PDB entry 9FTC | X-ray diffraction, 1.50 A resolution | chains A and B

Chain A (and B):
Protein: NeuA
Source organism: Aeromonas caviae
Notes: chain B of this document is another copy of the same molecule, construct and numbering; everything in this record applies to it too
UniProtKB: Q9R9S4 (Q9R9S4_AERCA); residues 21-248 here correspond to UniProt positions 1-228 (UniProt number = residue number - 20)
Chain sequence (248 residues; numbered 1 to 248; the number before each row is that of its first residue):
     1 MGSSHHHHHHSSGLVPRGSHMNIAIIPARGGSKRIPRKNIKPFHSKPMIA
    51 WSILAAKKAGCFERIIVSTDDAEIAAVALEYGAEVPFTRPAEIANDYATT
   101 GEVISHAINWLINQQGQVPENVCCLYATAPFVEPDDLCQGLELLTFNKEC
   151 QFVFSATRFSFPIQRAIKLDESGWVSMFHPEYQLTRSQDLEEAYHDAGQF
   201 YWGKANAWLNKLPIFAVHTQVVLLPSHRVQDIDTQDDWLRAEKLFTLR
Disordered / not traced: 1-19, 231 (chain B: 1-16, 227-229)
Construct notes: initiating methionine (1); expression tag (2-20)
Cystine bridges: C61-C138
Small-molecule neighbours:
  - A1IF6 ((2R,4S,5S,6S)-5-acetamido-6-[(1S,2S)-1-acetamido-2-oxidanyl-propyl]-2-[[(2R,3S,4R,5R)-5-(4-azanyl-2-oxidanylidene-pyrimidin-1-yl)-3,4-bis(oxidanyl)oxolan-2-yl]methoxy-oxidanyl-phosphoryl]oxy-4-oxidanyl-oxane-2-carboxylic acid), molecule 1: P27, A28, R29, G31, K33, N39, R89, I93, N95, A98, T99, T100, G101, V103, Y126, T128, D196, Y201, I214, F215
  - A1IF6, molecule 2: F161, R165, Q183, L184, T185, R186, S187
Reported in the primary citation:
  - binding site for A1IF6: R29, K33, N39, R89, A98, T100, Y126, F161, R165, L184, S187, D196, Y201, I214, F215
  - conformationally variable residues (domain motion, loop rearrangement, order/disorder transition): R29 to R37, R89 to T100, I163 to E191, I214 to T219, H227 to V229, D231
  - specificity-determining residues: R165
  - specificity-determining residues: F161 (proposed by the authors, not directly observed)

How chain A and chain B interact:
Pairs across the interface (81; chain A residue first):
  K33(A) with S187(B), hydrogen bond; Q188(B)
  D96(A) with R186(B), hydrogen bond (backbone-side chain)
  Y97(A) with R186(B)
  N147(A) with W174(B)
  C150(A) with W174(B), hydrophobic
  F154(A) with I167(B), hydrophobic
  F159(A) with F159(B), hydrophobic; F161(B); A166(B), hydrophobic
  S160(A) with D231(B), hydrogen bond
  F161(A) with F159(B); H195(B); D196(B)
  I163(A) with I163(B), hydrophobic; A166(B), hydrophobic
  R165(A) with F215(B)
  A166(A) with F159(B), hydrophobic; I163(B), hydrophobic; Y194(B)
  I167(A) with F154(B), hydrophobic; A193(B); Y194(B), hydrogen bond (backbone-backbone); F215(B), hydrophobic
  K168(A) with E191(B)
  L169(A) with Y194(B), hydrophobic; V221(B), hydrophobic
  S172(A) with Q220(B), hydrogen bond (backbone-side chain)
  G173(A) with T219(B); Q220(B)
  W174(A) with V217(B); H218(B); T219(B); Q220(B)
  V175(A) with F215(B), hydrophobic; A216(B); V217(B), hydrogen bond (backbone-backbone); T219(B), hydrogen bond (backbone-backbone); V221(B), hydrophobic
  M177(A) with F215(B), hydrophobic
  F178(A) with E191(B); E192(B); A193(B), hydrophobic
  Q183(A) with P213(B); I214(B); F215(B), hydrogen bond (side chain-backbone)
  R186(A) with D96(B), hydrogen bond (side chain-backbone); Y97(B)
  E191(A) with K168(B), salt bridge; F178(B)
  E192(A) with F178(B)
  A193(A) with I167(B); F178(B), hydrophobic
  Y194(A) with A166(B); I167(B), hydrogen bond (backbone-backbone); L169(B), hydrophobic
  H195(A) with F161(B)
  D196(A) with F161(B)
  P213(A) with Q183(B)
  I214(A) with Q183(B)
  F215(A) with R165(B); V175(B), hydrophobic; M177(B), hydrophobic; Q183(B), hydrogen bond (backbone-side chain)
  A216(A) with V175(B)
  V217(A) with W174(B); V175(B), hydrogen bond (backbone-backbone)
  H218(A) with W174(B)
  T219(A) with G173(B); W174(B); V175(B), hydrogen bond (backbone-backbone)
  Q220(A) with S172(B), hydrogen bond (side chain-backbone); G173(B); W174(B)
  V221(A) with L169(B), hydrophobic; V175(B), hydrophobic
  S226(A) with D231(B)
  H227(A) with R240(B)
  D237(A) with S226(B)
  K243(A) with R248(B), hydrogen bond (side chain-backbone)
  L247(A) with K243(B)
Other interface residues (no listed pair), chain A (47 interface residues in all): T99, A156, P162, Q164
Other interface residues (no listed pair), chain B (49 interface residues in all): E149, C150, A156, Q164, S176, L184, L223, L247

In short:
47 residues of chain A face 49 of chain B across their interface; the contacts include 15 hydrogen bonds and 1
salt bridge. Polar pairs include E191(A)-K168(B), K33(A)-S187(B) and D96(A)-R186(B). Bound to chain A:
compound A1IF6. The paper reports a binding site for A1IF6 at R29(A), K33(A) and N39(A) among others;
specificity determinants R165(A) and F161(A).
Chain A and chain B are both NeuA (Aeromonas caviae); the structure, Aeromonas caviae CMP-Pse5Ac7Ac synthetase
in the presence of CMP-Pse5Ac7Ac, was determined by X-ray diffraction together with 9FTB from the same study.
